6IY2 - chains E and I of the 11 polymer chains in the assembly; structure by electron microscopy, 3.47 A resolution.

# Chain E
Name: Histone H3
Source organism: Xenopus laevis
UniProtKB: A0A310TTQ1 (A0A310TTQ1_XENLA); residues 36-135 here correspond to UniProt positions 37-136 (UniProt number = residue number + 1)
Amino-acid sequence (100 residues; numbered 36 to 135; the number before each row is that of its first residue):
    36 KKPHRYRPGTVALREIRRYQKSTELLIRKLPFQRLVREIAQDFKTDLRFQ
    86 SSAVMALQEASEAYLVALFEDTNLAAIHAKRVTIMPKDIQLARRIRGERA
Unresolved in the structure: 36
Construct notes: conflict Ala110 (Cys111 in A0A310TTQ1)

# Chain I
Molecule: 147-nt DNA strand
Sequence (147 nucleotides; each row starts with the number of its first residue):
     1 ATCAAAACTGTGCCGCAGTCGGCCGACCTGAGGGTCGCCGGGGTCTGCGG
    51 GGGGACCCTCTGGAAAGTGAAGGATAAGTGACGAGCGGAGACGGGATGGC
   101 GAACAGACACAAACACACAAGAGGTGAATGTTAGGACTGTTGCAGAT

# Interface between chain E and chain I
Contacting residue pairs (18; chain E residue first):
  Arg40(E) - DA66(I)  base contact
  Tyr41(E) - DG145(I)  phosphate contact
  Arg42(E) - DG69(I)  phosphate contact
  Arg42(E) - DG145(I)  salt bridge to the phosphate
  Pro43(E) - DG69(I)  sugar contact
  Thr45(E) - DA144(I)  phosphate contact
  Thr45(E) - DG145(I)  hydrogen bond to the phosphate
  Arg63(E) - DC60(I)  hydrogen bond to the phosphate
  Arg63(E) - DT61(I)  salt bridge to the phosphate
  Arg83(E) - DG50(I)  hydrogen bond to the sugar
  Arg83(E) - DG51(I)  phosphate contact
  Phe84(E) - DG50(I)  sugar contact
  Phe84(E) - DG51(I)  hydrogen bond to the phosphate
  Gln85(E) - DG50(I)  phosphate contact
  Arg116(E) - DA71(I)  phosphate contact
  Arg116(E) - DG72(I)  phosphate contact
  Val117(E) - DA71(I)  hydrogen bond to the phosphate
  Thr118(E) - DA71(I)  hydrogen bond to the phosphate
Interface residues without a listed pair, chain E (17 interface residues in all): Pro38, Gln68, Arg72, Ser86, Met120
Interface residues without a listed pair, chain I (13 interface residues in all): DG49, DG67, DA146

# In short
The interface between chain E and chain I involves 17 residues on one side and 13 on the other, with 6
hydrogen bonds and 2 salt bridges. Polar contacts include Arg83(E)-DG50(I), Thr45(E)-DG145(I) and
Arg63(E)-DC60(I).
Here chain E is Histone H3 (Xenopus laevis) and chain I is a 147-nt DNA strand. Entry 6IY2 (Structure of
Snf2-MMTV-A nucleosome complex at shl2 in ADP state) was determined by electron microscopy (same publication
as 5Z3U, 5Z3V, 5Z3L, 5Z3O and 6IY3).
